PDB entry 9H9Z | X-ray diffraction, 1.90 A resolution | chains A and B

[Chain A (and B)]
Name: Transcriptional regulator, PadR-like family
From: Lactococcus cremoris subsp. cremoris MG1363
Notes: chain B of this document is another copy of the same molecule, construct and numbering; everything in this record applies to it too
UniProtKB: A2RI36 (A2RI36_LACLM); numbering as in UniProt (aligned over 2-116)
Amino-acid sequence (131 residues; numbered 1 to 131; the number before each row is that of its first residue):
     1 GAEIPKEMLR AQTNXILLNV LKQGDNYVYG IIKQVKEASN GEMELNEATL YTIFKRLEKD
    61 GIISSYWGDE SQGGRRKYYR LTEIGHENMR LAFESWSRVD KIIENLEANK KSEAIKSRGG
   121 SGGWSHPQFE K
Unresolved in the structure: 71-72, 116-131 (chain B: 1-2, 115-131)
Modified positions: BP5 (3-(2,2'-bipyridin-5-yl)-L-alanine) at position 15
Differences from the reference sequence: expression tag (1, 117-131); engineered mutation BP5_15 (Val in A2RI36)
Bound ions: Cu ion near BP5_15 (its only coordinating residue here)

[Chain A / chain B interface]
Pairs across the interface (64):
  G1(A) with D60(B), hydrogen bond (backbone-backbone); I84(B)
  A2(A) with I84(B); E87(B); N88(B); L91(B)
  E3(A) with N88(B)
  I4(A) with L91(B); A92(B); S95(B)
  P5(A) with R56(B); N88(B)
  E7(A) with R56(B), salt bridge
  M8(A) with A92(B), hydrophobic; W96(B)
  Q12(A) with S95(B), hydrogen bond; W96(B); V99(B)
  BP5_15(A) with W96(B); V99(B); D100(B); I103(B)
  I16(A) with V99(B), hydrophobic; I103(B)
  N19(A) with I103(B)
  V20(A) with L106(B), hydrophobic
  Q23(A) with I103(B); L106(B); E107(B); K110(B), hydrogen bond (backbone-side chain)
  Q34(A) with L106(B)
  A38(A) with I102(B); N105(B), hydrogen bond (backbone-side chain); L106(B), hydrophobic
  S39(A) with I102(B)
  E42(A) with R98(B), salt bridge
  R56(A) with E7(B), salt bridge
  N88(A) with E3(B), hydrogen bond (side chain-backbone)
  L91(A) with E3(B)
  A92(A) with M8(B), hydrophobic
  S95(A) with I4(B); Q12(B), hydrogen bond
  W96(A) with M8(B); A11(B); Q12(B); BP5_15(B)
  V99(A) with Q12(B); BP5_15(B); I16(B), hydrophobic
  D100(A) with BP5_15(B)
  I102(A) with A38(B); S39(B); M43(B), hydrophobic
  I103(A) with BP5_15(B); I16(B); N19(B); Q23(B)
  N105(A) with A38(B), hydrogen bond (side chain-backbone)
  L106(A) with V20(B), hydrophobic; Q23(B); Q34(B); A38(B), hydrophobic
  E107(A) with Q23(B), hydrogen bond (backbone-side chain)
  K110(A) with Q23(B), hydrogen bond (side chain-backbone)
Other interface residues (no listed pair), chain A (37 interface residues in all): A11, V35, E37, N40, M43, N109
Other interface residues (no listed pair), chain B (36 interface residues in all): V35, I62, N109

[Summary]
The interface between chain A and chain B involves 37 residues on one side and 36 on the other, with 9
hydrogen bonds and 3 salt bridges. Among the polar pairs are E7(A)-R56(B), E42(A)-R98(B) and Q12(A)-S95(B).
Chain A and chain B are both Transcriptional regulator, PadR-like family (Lactococcus cremoris subsp. cremoris
MG1363); the structure, Crystal structure of Cu(II)-bound LmrR_V15Bpy, was determined by X-ray diffraction,
deposited together with 9H9W, 9H9X, 9H9Y and 9HA0.
